6CV3 - chains A and B of the 3 polymer chains in the assembly; structure by electron microscopy, 3.56 A resolution.

[Chain A]
Molecule: viral protein 1
Source organism: Enterovirus D68
UniProt: A0A0X7Z9B1 (A0A0X7Z9B1_9ENTO); residues 1-297 here correspond to UniProt positions 565-861 (UniProt number = residue number + 564)
Chain sequence (297 residues; row label = number of the first residue in the row):
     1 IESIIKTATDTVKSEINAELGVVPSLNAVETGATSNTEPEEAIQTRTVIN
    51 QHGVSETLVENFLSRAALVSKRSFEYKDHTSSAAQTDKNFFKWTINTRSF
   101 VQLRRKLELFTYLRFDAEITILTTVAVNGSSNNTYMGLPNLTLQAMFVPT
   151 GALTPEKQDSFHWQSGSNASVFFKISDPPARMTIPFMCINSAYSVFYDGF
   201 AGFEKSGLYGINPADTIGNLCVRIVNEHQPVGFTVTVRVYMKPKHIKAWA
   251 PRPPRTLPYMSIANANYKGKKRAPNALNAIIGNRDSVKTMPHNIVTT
Disordered / not traced: 1-52, 79-86, 130-134, 290-297

[Chain B]
Molecule: viral protein 3
Source organism: Enterovirus D68
UniProt: E9RIT6 (E9RIT6_9ENTO); residues 1-247 here = UniProt positions 1-247
Chain sequence (247 residues; numbered 1 to 247; the number before each row is that of its first residue):
     1 GVPTYLLPGSGQFLTTDDHSSAPVLPCFNPTPEMHIPGQVRNMLEVVQVE
    51 SMMEINNTESAVGMERLKVDISALTDVDQLLFNIPLDIQLDGPLRNTLVG
   101 NISRYYTHWSGSLEMTFMFCGSFMATGKLILCYTPPGGSCPTTRETAMLG
   151 THIVWDFGLQSSVTLIIPWISGSHYRMFNNDAKSTNANVGYVTCFMQTNL
   201 IVPSESSDTCSLIGFIAAKDDFSLRLMRDSPDIGQIDHLHAAEAAYQ
Disordered / not traced: 176-183, 235, 247

[Chain A / chain B interface]
Residue-residue contacts (130; chain A residue first):
  E56(A) with Y106(B), hydrogen bond (backbone-side chain); R225(B); L226(B), hydrogen bond (side chain-backbone); M227(B), hydrogen bond (side chain-backbone)
  T57(A) with N42(B), hydrogen bond; M43(B), hydrogen bond (backbone-backbone); L44(B); Y106(B); L224(B)
  L58(A) with R41(B); N42(B)
  V59(A) with V40(B); R41(B); N42(B)
  F62(A) with Y106(B); M227(B)
  R65(A) with T16(B)
  A66(A) with T15(B)
  S70(A) with Y246(B)
  R72(A) with Y246(B)
  K92(A) with Y246(B)
  W93(A) with A245(B); Y246(B)
  T94(A) with A245(B), hydrogen bond (backbone-backbone)
  N96(A) with A245(B)
  V101(A) with I233(B), hydrophobic; L239(B), hydrophobic
  Q102(A) with Y105(B); D229(B); S230(B); I233(B)
  R105(A) with N101(B); Y105(B), hydrogen bond; D232(B), salt bridge
  K106(A) with Y105(B); M227(B)
  F110(A) with V40(B), hydrophobic; M43(B), hydrophobic
  R114(A) with T31(B), hydrogen bond (side chain-backbone); P32(B); E33(B), salt bridge
  E118(A) with S21(B), hydrogen bond
  T120(A) with F13(B)
  F147(A) with V24(B), hydrophobic; L25(B), hydrophobic
  A169(A) with V24(B)
  P178(A) with G11(B)
  P179(A) with F13(B), hydrophobic
  R181(A) with F13(B); D17(B), salt bridge; S21(B)
  M182(A) with A22(B); V24(B), hydrophobic
  T183(A) with S21(B), hydrogen bond; A22(B), hydrogen bond (backbone-backbone); P23(B); V24(B), hydrogen bond (backbone-backbone)
  I184(A) with V24(B), hydrophobic
  F186(A) with F28(B); P30(B)
  M187(A) with L25(B), hydrophobic
  C188(A) with T31(B), hydrogen bond (backbone-side chain)
  I189(A) with T31(B), hydrogen bond (backbone-side chain)
  N190(A) with T31(B), hydrogen bond (backbone-side chain)
  S191(A) with T31(B); P32(B), hydrogen bond (side chain-backbone); M34(B)
  A192(A) with I36(B), hydrophobic
  Y240(A) with F13(B), hydrophobic
  K242(A) with D17(B), hydrogen bond (side chain-backbone)
  K244(A) with D18(B), salt bridge; H19(B)
  K247(A) with E33(B), salt bridge; Q39(B)
  A248(A) with Q39(B); V40(B), hydrogen bond (backbone-backbone)
  W249(A) with I36(B), hydrogen bond (side chain-backbone); G38(B); Q39(B)
  A250(A) with G38(B), hydrogen bond (backbone-backbone)
  P251(A) with V40(B)
  P254(A) with N101(B)
  T256(A) with N96(B)
  Y259(A) with L239(B)
  M260(A) with L239(B); H240(B), hydrogen bond (backbone-backbone)
  S261(A) with H240(B), hydrogen bond (side chain-backbone); A241(B)
  I262(A) with H240(B), hydrogen bond (backbone-backbone); A241(B)
  K270(A) with I236(B)
  N275(A) with R95(B); D232(B), hydrogen bond (side chain-backbone)
  N278(A) with A61(B); V62(B); G63(B), hydrogen bond (backbone-backbone); R66(B)
  A279(A) with R66(B)
  I280(A) with R95(B), hydrogen bond (backbone-side chain); N96(B)
  I281(A) with E54(B); N57(B); R66(B), hydrogen bond (backbone-side chain); D91(B); G92(B); R95(B); N96(B)
  G282(A) with N57(B); D91(B), hydrogen bond (backbone-side chain)
  N283(A) with N57(B); T58(B), hydrogen bond (side chain-backbone); E59(B); R66(B)
  R284(A) with I55(B), hydrogen bond (side chain-backbone); N57(B), hydrogen bond (backbone-backbone); T58(B); E59(B), hydrogen bond (backbone-backbone); N83(B), hydrogen bond (side chain-backbone); P85(B)
  S286(A) with T58(B)
  V287(A) with I55(B); N56(B); T58(B); L81(B); F82(B); N83(B), hydrogen bond (backbone-backbone)
  K288(A) with Q79(B); L80(B); N83(B)
  T289(A) with N83(B), hydrogen bond (backbone-side chain)
Other interface residues (no listed pair), chain A (71 interface residues in all): N61, K71, L109, Y112, P185, P258, P274, D285
Other interface residues (no listed pair), chain B (70 interface residues in all): P37, V46, P93, L98, I102, D237, E243

[In short]
71 residues of chain A face 70 of chain B across their interface; the contacts include 35 hydrogen bonds and 5
salt bridges. Among the polar pairs are R105(A)-D232(B), R114(A)-E33(B) and R181(A)-D17(B).
Here chain A is viral protein 1 and chain B is viral protein 3, both from Enterovirus D68. Entry 6CV3 (CryoEM
structure of human enterovirus D68 emptied particle) was determined by electron microscopy (same publication
as 6CV1, 6CV2, 6CV4, 6CV5 and 6CVB).
